PDB entry 6XB9 | X-ray diffraction, 2.25 A resolution | chain A

Chain A:
Molecule: Cysteine dioxygenase type I protein
Organism: Azotobacter vinelandii
Reference sequence: C1DN94 (C1DN94_AZOVD); numbering as in UniProt (aligned over 1-202)
Amino-acid sequence (208 residues; row label = number of the first residue in the row):
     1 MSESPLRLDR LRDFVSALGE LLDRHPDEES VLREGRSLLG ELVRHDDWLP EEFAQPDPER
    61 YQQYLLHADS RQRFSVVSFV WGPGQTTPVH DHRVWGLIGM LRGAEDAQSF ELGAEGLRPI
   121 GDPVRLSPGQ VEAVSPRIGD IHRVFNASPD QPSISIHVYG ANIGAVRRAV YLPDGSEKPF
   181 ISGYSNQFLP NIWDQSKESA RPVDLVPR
Unresolved in the structure: 1-4, 199-208
Sequence notes: expression tag (203-208)
Bound ions: Fe ion: His-90, His-92, His-142 (together with 3-hydroxy-propanoic acid); Mg2+: Arg-125, Gln-130 (shared with 2 residues of chain B)
Small-molecule neighbours: 3-hydroxy-propanoic acid (3OH): Phe-79, Thr-87, His-90, His-92, His-142, Val-144, His-157, Tyr-159, Arg-168, Phe-180
Reported in the primary citation:
  - binding site for 3-hydroxy-propanoic acid: Tyr-159, Arg-168
  - binding site for chloride ion: Tyr-159

Summary:
Ligands of chain A: 3-hydroxy-propanoic acid. His-90, His-92 and His-142 coordinate a Fe ion ion. The Mg2+
site is built by Arg-125 and Gln-130. The paper reports a binding site for 3-hydroxy-propanoic acid at Tyr-159
and Arg-168; a binding site for chloride ion at Tyr-159.
Chain A is Cysteine dioxygenase type I protein (Azotobacter vinelandii); the structure, Crystal structure of
Azotobacter vinelandii 3-mercaptopropionic acid dioxygenase in complex with 3-hydroxypropionic acid, was
determined by X-ray diffraction together with 7KOV from the same study.
